Entry 3REI (X-ray diffraction, 2.65 A resolution); this record covers chains C and J of the 10 polymer chains in the assembly.

Chain C:
Name: Histone H2A type1
Source organism: Xenopus laevis
UniProtKB: P06897 (H2A1_XENLA); residues 1-129 here correspond to UniProt positions 2-130 (UniProt number = residue number + 1)
Sequence (129 residues; row label = number of the first residue in the row):
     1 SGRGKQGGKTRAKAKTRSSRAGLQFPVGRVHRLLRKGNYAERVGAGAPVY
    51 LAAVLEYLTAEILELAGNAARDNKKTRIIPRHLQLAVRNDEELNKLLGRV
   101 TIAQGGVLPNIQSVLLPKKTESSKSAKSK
Disordered / not traced: 1-13, 120-129
Sequence notes: variant Arg99 (Gly100 in P06897), Ser123 (Ala124 in P06897)

Chain J:
Molecule: 145-nt DNA strand
Sequence (145 nucleotides; row label = number of the first residue in the row; numbers below 1 keep their minus sign (DA-72 is residue -72)):
   -72 ATCAATATCCACCTGCAGATACTACCAAAAGTGTATTTGGAAACTGCTCC
   -22 ATCAAAAGGCATGTTCAGCTGATTCAGCTGAACATGCCTTTTGATGGAGC
    28 AGTTTCCAAATACACTTTTGGTAGTATCTGCAGGTGGATATTGAT
Bound ions: platinum (II) ion site 1 near DA-72 (its only coordinating residue here); platinum (II) ion site 2 near DG-14 (its only coordinating residue here); platinum (II) ion site 3 near DG-5 (its only coordinating residue here); platinum (II) ion site 4 near DG4 (its only coordinating residue here); platinum (II) ion site 5 near DG7 (its only coordinating residue here); platinum (II) ion site 6 near DG13 (its only coordinating residue here); platinum (II) ion site 7 near DG24 (its only coordinating residue here); platinum (II) ion site 8 near DG26 (its only coordinating residue here); platinum (II) ion site 9 near DG47 (its only coordinating residue here); platinum (II) ion site 10 near DA50 (its only coordinating residue here); platinum (II) ion site 11 near DG60 (its only coordinating residue here); platinum (II) ion site 12: DG63, DG64; 1 more platinum (II) ion sites not listed

Interface between chain C and chain J:
Pairs across the interface - 14 pairs, chain C then chain J:
  Arg29(C) - DG47(J)  hydrogen bond to the phosphate
  Arg29(C) - DG48(J)  salt bridge to the phosphate
  Arg35(C) - DT38(J)  salt bridge to the phosphate
  Arg42(C) - DA37(J)  sugar contact
  Arg42(C) - DT38(J)  phosphate contact
  Val43(C) - DA37(J)  phosphate contact
  Val43(C) - DT38(J)  hydrogen bond to the phosphate
  Gly44(C) - DA37(J)  phosphate contact
  Ala45(C) - DA37(J)  hydrogen bond to the phosphate
  Lys75(C) - DC58(J)  phosphate contact
  Thr76(C) - DG57(J)  sugar contact
  Thr76(C) - DC58(J)  hydrogen bond to the phosphate
  Arg77(C) - DG57(J)  hydrogen bond to the sugar
  Arg77(C) - DC58(J)  hydrogen bond to the phosphate
Interface residues without a listed pair, chain C (11 interface residues in all): Glu41, Lys74
Interface residues without a listed pair, chain J (7 interface residues in all): DA59

Overview:
Chain C and chain J form an interface of 11 and 7 residues respectively; the contacts include 6 hydrogen bonds
and 2 salt bridges. Polar pairs include Arg77(C)-DG57(J), Arg29(C)-DG47(J) and Val43(C)-DT38(J). The platinum
(II) ion site 12 is built by DG63(J) and DG64(J).
Chain C is Histone H2A type1 (Xenopus laevis) and chain J is a 145-nt DNA strand; the structure, 2.65 Angstrom
Crystal Structure of the Nucleosome Core Particle Assembled with a 145 bp Alpha-Satellite DNA ..., was
determined by X-ray diffraction (same publication as 3REH, 3REJ, 3REK and 3REL).
